2FTS - chains A and P; structure by X-ray diffraction, 2.41 A resolution.

[Chain A]
Name: gephyrin
From: Rattus norvegicus
Notes: fragment: E domain, Residues 318-736 (NP_074056)
Reference sequence: Q03555 (GEPH_RAT); residues 318-736 here correspond to UniProt positions 350-768 (UniProt number = residue number + 32)
Sequence (419 residues; numbered 318 to 736; the number before each row is that of its first residue):
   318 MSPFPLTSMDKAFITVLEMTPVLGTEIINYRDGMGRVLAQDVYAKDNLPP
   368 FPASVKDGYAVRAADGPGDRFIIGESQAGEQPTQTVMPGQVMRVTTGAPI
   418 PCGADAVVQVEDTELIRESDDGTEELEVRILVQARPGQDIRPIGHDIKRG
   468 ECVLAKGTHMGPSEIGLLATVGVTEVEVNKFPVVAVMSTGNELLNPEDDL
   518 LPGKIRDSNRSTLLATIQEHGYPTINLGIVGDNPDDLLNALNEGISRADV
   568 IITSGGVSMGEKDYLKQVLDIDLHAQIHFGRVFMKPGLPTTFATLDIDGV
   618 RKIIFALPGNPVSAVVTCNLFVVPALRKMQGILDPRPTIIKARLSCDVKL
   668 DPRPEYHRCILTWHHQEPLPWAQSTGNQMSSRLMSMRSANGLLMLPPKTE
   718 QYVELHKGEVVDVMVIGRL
Reported in the primary citation:
  - mutagenesis - P713A/P714A: decreased binding to Glycine receptor beta chain precursor (chain P)
  - mutagenesis - D327A, R653A, I656A, Q683A, Y719A, D729A: unchanged binding to Glycine receptor beta chain precursor (chain P)

[Chain P]
Name: Glycine receptor beta chain precursor
From: Rattus norvegicus
Notes: fragment: Residues 420-432 (SWS P20781)
Reference sequence: P20781 (GLRB_RAT); residues 398-410 here correspond to UniProt positions 420-432 (UniProt number = residue number + 22)
Sequence (13 residues; each row starts with the number of its first residue):
   398 FSIVGSLPRDFEL
Reported in the primary citation:
  - mutagenesis - S403A, F408A: unchanged binding to gephyrin (chain A)

[Interface between chain A and chain P]
Pairs across the interface (32):
  Met-326(A) / Ile-400(P)  hydrophobic
  Met-326(A) / Val-401(P)  hydrophobic
  Asp-327(A) / Ser-399(P)  hydrogen bond
  Asp-327(A) / Ile-400(P)  hydrogen bond (side chain-backbone)
  Asp-327(A) / Val-401(P)
  Phe-330(A) / Phe-398(P)  hydrophobic
  Phe-330(A) / Ile-400(P)  hydrophobic
  Arg-653(A) / Phe-398(P)
  Ile-656(A) / Phe-398(P)  hydrophobic
  Ile-656(A) / Ser-399(P)
  Lys-658(A) / Ser-403(P)  hydrogen bond
  Lys-658(A) / Phe-408(P)
  Pro-671(A) / Val-401(P)  hydrophobic
  Tyr-673(A) / Ile-400(P)  hydrogen bond (side chain-backbone)
  Tyr-673(A) / Val-401(P)
  Met-711(A) / Ile-400(P)
  Met-711(A) / Val-401(P)
  Met-711(A) / Gly-402(P)
  Pro-713(A) / Gly-402(P)
  Pro-713(A) / Ser-403(P)
  Pro-713(A) / Leu-404(P)  hydrophobic
  Pro-714(A) / Val-401(P)
  Thr-716(A) / Leu-404(P)
  Gln-718(A) / Arg-406(P)  hydrogen bond
  Tyr-719(A) / Leu-404(P)  hydrophobic
  Tyr-719(A) / Pro-405(P)
  Tyr-719(A) / Arg-406(P)
  Leu-722(A) / Pro-405(P)  hydrophobic
  Glu-726(A) / Pro-405(P)
  Val-727(A) / Pro-405(P)
  Asp-729(A) / Gly-402(P)
  Asp-729(A) / Ser-403(P)  hydrogen bond (side chain-backbone)
Other interface residues (no listed pair), chain A (22 interface residues in all): Phe-638, Pro-654, Leu-667, Leu-712
Interface features reported in the paper:
  - pairs named by the authors: Met-326(A)/Ile-400(P) (hydrophobic contact), Asp-327(A)/Ser-399(P) (hydrogen bond), Asp-327(A)/Ile-400(P) (hydrogen bond), Phe-330(A)/Ile-400(P) (hydrophobic contact), Phe-330(A)/Phe-398(P), Arg-653(A)/Phe-398(P), Ile-656(A)/Phe-398(P) (hydrophobic contact), Lys-658(A)/Ser-403(P), Tyr-673(A)/Ile-400(P) (hydrogen bond), Gln-718(A)/Arg-406(P) (hydrogen bond), Val-727(A)/Phe-408(P) (hydrophobic contact), Asp-729(A)/Ser-403(P)
  - interface residues, chain A: Met-711(A), Pro-713(A), Pro-714(A), Thr-716(A), Tyr-719(A)
  - hot spots on chain A (mutagenesis) - F330A, Y673F: decreased binding to Glycine receptor beta chain precursor (chain P)
  - hot spots on chain A (mutagenesis) - P713E: abolished binding to Glycine receptor beta chain precursor (chain P)
  - hot spots on chain A (mutagenesis) - F330A: decreased co-localization with Glycine receptor beta chain precursor (chain P)
  - hot spots on chain P (mutagenesis) - F398A (Kd 14.2 uM), S399A (15-20-fold), I400A (15-20-fold): decreased binding to gephyrin (chain A)
  - hot spots on chain P (mutagenesis) - F398A/I400A, F398A/I400A/F408A: abolished binding to gephyrin (chain A)
  - hot spots on chain P (mutagenesis) - F398A: decreased co-localization with gephyrin (chain A)

[In short]
22 residues of chain A and 10 residues of chain P are in contact; the contacts include 6 hydrogen bonds. Polar
pairs include Asp-327(A)/Ser-399(P), Asp-327(A)/Ile-400(P) and Lys-658(A)/Ser-403(P). The authors report
hydrophobic contacts between Met-326(A) and Ile-400(P), Phe-330(A) and Ile-400(P) and Ile-656(A) and
Phe-398(P) among others; hydrogen bonds between Asp-327(A) and Ser-399(P), Asp-327(A) and Ile-400(P) and
Tyr-673(A) and Ile-400(P) among others; contacts between Phe-330(A) and Phe-398(P), Arg-653(A) and Phe-398(P)
and Lys-658(A) and Ser-403(P) among others. From the paper: P713A/P714A, F330A and Y673F of chain A reduce
binding to Glycine receptor beta chain precursor (chain P); interface residues Met-711(A), Pro-713(A) and
Pro-714(A) among others; 17 substitutions were tested in all.
Here chain A is gephyrin and chain P is Glycine receptor beta chain precursor, both from Rattus norvegicus.
Entry 2FTS (Crystal structure of the glycine receptor-gephyrin complex) was determined by X-ray diffraction.
